8B4A - chains C and D of the 4 polymer chains in the assembly; structure by X-ray diffraction, 3.06 A resolution.

== Chain C (and D) ==
Name: Regulatory protein RhlR
Organism: Pseudomonas aeruginosa PAO1
Notes: chain D of this document is another copy of the same molecule, construct and numbering; everything in this record applies to it too
Reference sequence: P54292 (RHLR_PSEAE); numbering as in UniProt (aligned over 1-241)
Chain sequence (241 residues; row label = number of the first residue in the row):
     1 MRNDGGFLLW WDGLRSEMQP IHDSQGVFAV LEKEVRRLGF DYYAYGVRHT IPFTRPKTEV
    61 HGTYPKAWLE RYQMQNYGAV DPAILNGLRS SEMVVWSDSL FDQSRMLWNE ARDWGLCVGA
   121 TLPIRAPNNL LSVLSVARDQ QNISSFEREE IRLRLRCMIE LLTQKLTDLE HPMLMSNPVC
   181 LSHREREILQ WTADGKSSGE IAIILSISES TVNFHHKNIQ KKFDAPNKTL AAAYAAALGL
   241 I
Ligand contacts: N-butyryl-L-homoserine lactone (HL4; N-[(3S)-2-oxotetrahydrofuran-3-yl]butanamide): Gly-46, Val-60, Tyr-64, Trp-68, Tyr-72, Asp-81, Ile-84, Trp-96, Phe-101, Leu-107, Trp-108, Ala-111, Leu-116, Thr-121, Val-133, Ser-135
Curated features (UniProtKB/Swiss-Prot):
  - DNA-binding region: Ser-198 to Lys-217 (H-T-H motif)
From the paper describing this entry:
  - binding site for N-butyryl-L-homoserine lactone: Tyr-64, Trp-68, Asp-81, Ser-135
  - mutagenesis - D41A, E147A, E150A: decreased signaling
  - mutagenesis - Q140A/Q141A: unchanged binding to 2-aminobenzoylacetyl-CoA thioesterase

== Interface between chain C and chain D ==
Pairs across the interface (81):
  Phe-7(C) with Phe-7(D), hydrophobic
  Leu-8(C) with Glu-150(D); Leu-153(D), hydrophobic
  Trp-11(C) with Glu-149(D), hydrogen bond; Arg-152(D); Leu-153(D)
  Arg-15(C) with Glu-149(D), salt bridge
  Pro-52(C) with Asp-194(D)
  Phe-53(C) with Gln-190(D), hydrogen bond (backbone-side chain); Ala-193(D), hydrophobic; Asp-194(D), hydrogen bond (backbone-side chain); Ala-236(D), hydrophobic; Ile-241(D)
  Thr-54(C) with Trp-191(D); Asp-194(D), hydrogen bond (backbone-side chain)
  Gly-87(C) with Pro-127(D)
  Leu-88(C) with Pro-127(D)
  Ser-90(C) with Pro-127(D); Gln-164(D)
  Ser-91(C) with Pro-127(D); Glu-160(D); Gln-164(D), hydrogen bond (backbone-side chain)
  Ile-124(C) with Arg-156(D)
  Arg-125(C) with Arg-125(D); Ala-126(D); Pro-127(D); Asn-129(D)
  Ala-126(C) with Arg-125(D)
  Pro-127(C) with Gly-87(D); Leu-88(D); Arg-89(D); Ser-90(D); Ser-91(D); Arg-125(D), hydrogen bond (backbone-side chain)
  Asn-129(C) with Arg-125(D), hydrogen bond; Asn-129(D), hydrogen bond
  Glu-149(C) with Leu-8(D); Trp-11(D), hydrogen bond; Asp-12(D); Arg-15(D), salt bridge
  Glu-150(C) with Asp-4(D); Leu-8(D)
  Leu-153(C) with Leu-8(D), hydrophobic; Trp-11(D)
  Arg-154(C) with Asp-4(D)
  Arg-156(C) with Arg-156(D); Cys-157(D), hydrogen bond; Glu-160(D), salt bridge
  Glu-160(C) with Arg-156(D), salt bridge
  Gln-164(C) with Ser-91(D); Glu-92(D)
  Gln-190(C) with Phe-53(D)
  Trp-191(C) with Thr-54(D)
  Thr-192(C) with Thr-229(D)
  Ala-193(C) with Phe-53(D), hydrophobic; Leu-230(D); Ala-233(D), hydrophobic; Tyr-234(D)
  Asp-194(C) with Phe-53(D); Thr-54(D); Leu-230(D); Tyr-234(D), hydrogen bond
  Gly-195(C) with Pro-226(D); Asn-227(D), hydrogen bond (backbone-side chain); Leu-230(D)
  Pro-226(C) with Gly-195(D)
  Asn-227(C) with Gly-195(D)
  Lys-228(C) with Thr-229(D)
  Thr-229(C) with Thr-192(D); Thr-229(D), hydrogen bond; Ala-232(D)
  Leu-230(C) with Ala-193(D); Asp-194(D)
  Ala-232(C) with Thr-229(D)
  Ala-233(C) with Ala-193(D), hydrophobic; Ala-236(D)
  Tyr-234(C) with Ala-193(D); Asp-194(D), hydrogen bond
  Ala-236(C) with Phe-53(D), hydrophobic; Ala-233(D)
  Ile-241(C) with Phe-53(D)
Also at the interface, not in a pair above, chain C (45 interface residues in all): Asp-12, Arg-89, Glu-92, Arg-152, Cys-157, Ala-237
Also at the interface, not in a pair above, chain D (44 interface residues in all): Pro-52, Lys-228, Ala-237

== Overview ==
45 residues of chain C and 44 residues of chain D are in contact, with 14 hydrogen bonds and 4 salt bridges.
Polar contacts include Arg-15(C)/Glu-149(D), Arg-156(C)/Glu-160(D) and Trp-11(C)/Glu-149(D). From the paper: a
binding site for N-butyryl-L-homoserine lactone at Tyr-64(C), Trp-68(C) and Asp-81(C) among others; D41A,
E147A and E150A of chain C reduce signaling.
Chain C and chain D are both Regulatory protein RhlR (Pseudomonas aeruginosa PAO1); the structure, Nativ
complex of PqsE and RhlR with autoinducer C4-HSL, was determined by X-ray diffraction, deposited together with
7R3J.
